Entry 8JXL (electron microscopy, 2.98 A resolution); this record covers chains D and G of the 12 polymer chains in the assembly.

== Chain D (and G) ==
Name: Methylcrotonoyl-CoA carboxylase beta chain, mitochondrial
Source organism: Homo sapiens
Notes: EC 6.4.1.4; chain G of this document is another copy of the same molecule, construct and numbering; everything in this record applies to it too
UniProt: Q9HCC0 (MCCB_HUMAN); residues 1-563 here = UniProt positions 1-563
Amino-acid sequence (563 residues; row label = number of the first residue in the row):
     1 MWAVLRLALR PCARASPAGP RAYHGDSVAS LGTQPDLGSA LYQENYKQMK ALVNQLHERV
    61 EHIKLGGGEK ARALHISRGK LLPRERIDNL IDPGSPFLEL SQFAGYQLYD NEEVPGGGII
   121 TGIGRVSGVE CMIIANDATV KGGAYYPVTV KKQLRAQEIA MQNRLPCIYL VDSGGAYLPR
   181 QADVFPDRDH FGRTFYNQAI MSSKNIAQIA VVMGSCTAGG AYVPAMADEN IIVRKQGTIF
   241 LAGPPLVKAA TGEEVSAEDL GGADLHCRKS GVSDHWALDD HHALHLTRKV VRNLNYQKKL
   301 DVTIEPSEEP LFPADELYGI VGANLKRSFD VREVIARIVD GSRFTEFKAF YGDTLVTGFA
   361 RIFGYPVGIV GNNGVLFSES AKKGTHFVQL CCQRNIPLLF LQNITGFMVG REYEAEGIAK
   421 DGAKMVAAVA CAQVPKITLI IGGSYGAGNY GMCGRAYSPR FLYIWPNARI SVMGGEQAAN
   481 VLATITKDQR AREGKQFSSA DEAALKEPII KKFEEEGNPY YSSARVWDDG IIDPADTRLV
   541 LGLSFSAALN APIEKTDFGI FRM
Unresolved in the structure: 1-22, 246-254
Residues lining bound ligands:
  - TW3 (S-[2-[3-[[(2R)-4-[[[(2S,3S,4S,5S)-5-(6-aminopurin-9-yl)-4-oxidanyl-3-phosphonooxy-oxolan-2-yl]methoxy-oxidanyl-phosphoryl]oxy-oxidanyl-phosphoryl]oxy-3,3-dimethyl-2-oxidanyl-butanoyl]amino]propanoylamino]ethyl] 3-methylbut-2-enethioate), molecule 1: Arg-78, Lys-141, Gly-142, Ala-144, Gly-174, Gly-175, Ala-176, Tyr-177, Leu-178, Phe-185, Phe-191, Ser-215, Thr-217, Ala-218, Gly-219
  - TW3, molecule 2: Gly-446, Ala-447, Tyr-450, Val-472, Met-473, Val-481, Ile-485, Gln-489
What the authors report for this chain:
  - binding site for TW3: Arg-78, Lys-141, Gly-174, Ala-176, Tyr-177, Phe-191, Tyr-450
  - mutagenesis - L241R, A242F: decreased catalytic activity on TW3
  - catalytic residues: Phe-407, Ala-447 (proposed by the authors, not directly observed)

== Interface between chain D and chain G ==
Contacting residue pairs (37; chain D residue first):
  Tyr-23(D) with Asp-92(G); Pro-93(G); Ser-127(G); Gly-128(G); Arg-288(G), hydrogen bond (backbone-side chain)
  His-24(D) with Ser-127(G), hydrogen bond (side chain-backbone); Arg-292(G), hydrogen bond (backbone-side chain)
  Asp-26(D) with His-285(G), salt bridge; Arg-288(G), salt bridge
  Ser-27(D) with His-285(G)
  Val-28(D) with Lys-289(G)
  Thr-303(D) with Asn-295(G), hydrogen bond (backbone-side chain)
  Glu-305(D) with Arg-292(G), salt bridge
  Thr-345(D) with Lys-289(G); Asn-293(G), hydrogen bond
  Glu-346(D) with His-275(G)
  Phe-347(D) with Glu-229(G)
  Lys-348(D) with Gly-271(G); Ser-273(G); Asp-274(G), salt bridge
  Phe-350(D) with Cys-267(G); Arg-268(G); Trp-276(G), hydrophobic
  Tyr-351(D) with Cys-267(G); Arg-268(G); Lys-269(G); Gly-271(G)
  His-386(D) with Asp-228(G)
  Gln-393(D) with Ser-202(G), hydrogen bond (side chain-backbone); Asn-205(G); Asp-228(G)
  Arg-394(D) with Glu-229(G), salt bridge; Asn-293(G), hydrogen bond (side chain-backbone); Leu-294(G); Asn-295(G), hydrogen bond (backbone-side chain)
  Asn-395(D) with Asn-295(G), hydrogen bond (backbone-side chain)
  Ile-396(D) with Asn-295(G)
Also at the interface, not in a pair above, chain D (23 interface residues in all): Gly-25, Val-302, Phe-359, Pro-366, Leu-390
Also at the interface, not in a pair above, chain G (26 interface residues in all): Ser-270, Tyr-296, Gln-297

== Summary ==
Chain D and chain G form an interface of 23 and 26 residues respectively, with 9 hydrogen bonds and 5 salt
bridges. Polar pairs include Asp-26(D)/His-285(G), Asp-26(D)/Arg-288(G) and Glu-305(D)/Arg-292(G). Ligands of
chain D: compound TW3. From the paper: catalytic residues Phe-407(D) and Ala-447(D); L241R and A242F of chain
D reduce catalytic activity on TW3.
Chain D and chain G are both Methylcrotonoyl-CoA carboxylase beta chain, mitochondrial (Homo sapiens); the
structure, Human 3-methylcrotonyl-CoA carboxylase in MCCU state with MCoA, was determined by electron
microscopy, deposited together with 7YBU, 8J4Z, 8J78, 8J7D, 8JAK, 8JAW and 3 further entries.
